Entry 4UTV (X-ray diffraction, 2.40 A resolution); this record covers chains A and C.

Chain A:
Protein: NAD-dependent protein deacylase sirtuin-5, mitochondrial
Organism: Danio rerio
Notes: EC 3.5.1.-; fragment: catalytic core, residues 30-298
UniProt: Q6DHI5 (SIR5_DANRE); residue numbers follow UniProt; this construct covers 30-298
Amino-acid sequence (275 residues; row label = number of the first residue in the row):
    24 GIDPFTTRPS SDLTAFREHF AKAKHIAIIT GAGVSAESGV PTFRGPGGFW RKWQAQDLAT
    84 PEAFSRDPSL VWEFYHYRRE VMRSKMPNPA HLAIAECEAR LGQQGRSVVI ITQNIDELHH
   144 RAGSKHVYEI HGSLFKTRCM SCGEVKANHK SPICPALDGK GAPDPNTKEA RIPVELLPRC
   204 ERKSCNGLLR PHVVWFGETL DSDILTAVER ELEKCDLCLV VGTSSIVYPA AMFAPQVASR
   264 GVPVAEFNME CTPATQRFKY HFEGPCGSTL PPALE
Unresolved in the structure: 24-34, 275-281
Construct notes: expression tag (24-29)
UniProt features mapped onto this chain:
  - active site: His-154 (Proton acceptor)
  - binding site (NAD(+)): Gln-136 to Asp-139, Gly-245 to Ser-247, Asn-271 to Glu-273, Cys-289
  - binding site (substrate): Tyr-98, Arg-101
  - binding site (Zn(2+)): Cys-162, Cys-165, Cys-203, Cys-208

Chain C:
Protein: Carbamoylphosphate synthetase I
UniProt: Q5R209 (Q5R209_HUMAN); residues 1-8 here correspond to UniProt positions 524-531 (UniProt number = residue number + 523)
Amino-acid sequence (9 residues; numbered 0 to 8; the number before each row is that of its first residue; numbering starts at 0):
     0 XGVLKEYGV
Construct notes: modified residue (0)
Modified residues: BEZ (benzoic acid) at position 0
Covalently attached groups: (2R)-2-phenylbutanedioic acid (FSL) linked to Lys-4; (2S)-2-phenylbutanedioic acid (F9V) linked to Lys-4

Chain A / chain C interface:
Residue-residue contacts (21; chain A residue first):
  Arg-67(A) / Glu-5(C)  salt bridge
  His-154(A) / Lys-4(C)
  Val-217(A) / Lys-4(C)  hydrogen bond (backbone-side chain)
  Trp-218(A) / Lys-4(C)
  Phe-219(A) / Lys-4(C)
  Gly-220(A) / Leu-3(C)
  Glu-221(A) / Val-2(C)
  Glu-221(A) / Leu-3(C)
  Glu-221(A) / Lys-4(C)  hydrogen bond (backbone-backbone)
  Thr-222(A) / Gly-1(C)
  Thr-222(A) / Val-2(C)
  Thr-222(A) / Leu-3(C)
  Leu-223(A) / Val-2(C)  hydrogen bond (backbone-backbone)
  Leu-223(A) / Lys-4(C)
  Leu-228(A) / Val-2(C)  hydrophobic
  Tyr-251(A) / Lys-4(C)
  Tyr-251(A) / Glu-5(C)
  Tyr-251(A) / Tyr-6(C)  hydrophobic
  Ala-254(A) / Tyr-6(C)
  Met-255(A) / Val-2(C)  hydrophobic
  Met-255(A) / Tyr-6(C)  hydrogen bond (backbone-side chain)
Interface residues without a listed pair, chain A (14 interface residues in all): Ser-225
Interface residues without a listed pair, chain C (7 interface residues in all): BEZ_0

Overview:
14 residues of chain A face 7 of chain C across their interface, with 4 hydrogen bonds and 1 salt bridge.
Polar pairs include Arg-67(A)/Glu-5(C), Val-217(A)/Lys-4(C) and Met-255(A)/Tyr-6(C).
Here chain A is NAD-dependent protein deacylase sirtuin-5, mitochondrial (Danio rerio) and chain C is
Carbamoylphosphate synthetase I. Entry 4UTV (Crystal structure of zebrafish Sirtuin 5 in complex with
3-phenyl- succinylated CPS1-peptide) was determined by X-ray diffraction together with 4UTN, 4UTR, 4UTX, 4UTZ,
4UU7, 4UU8 and 4UUB from the same study.
